Entry 7Y61 (electron microscopy, 5.60 A resolution (low resolution: residue-level contacts below are approximate; hydrogen-bond / salt-bridge calls are withheld)); this record covers chains E and J of the 14 polymer chains in the assembly.

# Chain E
Protein: Histone H3.1
Organism: Homo sapiens
UniProt: P68431 (H31_HUMAN); residues 0-135 here correspond to UniProt positions 1-136 (UniProt number = residue number + 1)
Amino-acid sequence (136 residues; each row starts with the number of its first residue; numbering starts at 0):
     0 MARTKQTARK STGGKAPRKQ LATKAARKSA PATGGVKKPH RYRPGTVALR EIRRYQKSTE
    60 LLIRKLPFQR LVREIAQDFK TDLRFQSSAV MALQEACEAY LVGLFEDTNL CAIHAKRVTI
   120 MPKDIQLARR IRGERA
Not modelled in the structure: 0-60, 135
Swiss-Prot annotation at these positions:
  - modified residue: Arg2 (Asymmetric dimethylarginine), Thr3 (Phosphothreonine), Lys4 (Allysine), Gln5 (5-glutamyl dopamine), Thr6 (Phosphothreonine), Arg8 (Citrulline), Lys9 (N6,N6,N6-trimethyllysine), Ser10 (ADP-ribosylserine), Thr11 (Phosphothreonine), Lys14 (N6-(2-hydroxyisobutyryl)lysine), Arg17 (Asymmetric dimethylarginine), Lys18 (N6-(2-hydroxyisobutyryl)lysine), Lys23 (N6-(2-hydroxyisobutyryl)lysine), Arg26 (Citrulline), Lys27 (N6,N6,N6-trimethyllysine), Ser28 (ADP-ribosylserine), Lys36 (N6,N6,N6-trimethyllysine), Lys37 (N6-methyllysine), Tyr41 (Phosphotyrosine), Lys56 (N6,N6,N6-trimethyllysine) and 8 more in UniProt
  - lipidation: Lys18 (N6-decanoyllysine)

# Chain J
Molecule: Widom 601 DNA
Sequence (147 nucleotides; numbered 1 to 147; the number before each row is that of its first residue):
     1 ACAGGATGTA TATATGTGAC ACGTGCCTGG AGACTAGGGA GTAATCCCCT TGGCGGTTAA
    61 AACGCGGGGG ACAGCGCGTA CGTGCGTTTA AGCGGTGCTA GAGCTGTCTA CGACCAATTG
   121 AGCGGCCTCG GCACCGGGAT TCTCCAG
Not modelled in the structure: 1-28, 120-147

# How chain E and chain J interact
Contacting residue pairs - 5 pairs, chain E then chain J:
  Phe84(E) - DC77(J)
  Ser86(E) - DC77(J)
  Arg116(E) - DG97(J)
  Val117(E) - DG97(J)
  Thr118(E) - DG97(J)
Interface residues without a listed pair, chain E (6 interface residues in all): Gln85
Interface residues without a listed pair, chain J (4 interface residues in all): DG76, DT96

# Overview
6 residues of chain E face 4 of chain J across their interface.
Chain E is Histone H3.1 (Homo sapiens) and chain J is Widom 601 DNA; the structure, Cryo-EM structure of the
two CAF1LCs bound right-handed Di-tetrasome, was determined by electron microscopy together with 7Y5K, 7Y5L,
7Y5O, 7Y5U, 7Y5V, 7Y5W and 4 further entries from the same study.
